PDB entry 4BA1 | X-ray diffraction, 1.80 A resolution | chains A and B of the 3 polymer chains in the assembly

== Chain A ==
Molecule: Probable exosome complex exonuclease 2
Source organism: Sulfolobus solfataricus
Notes: EC 3.1.13.-
Reference sequence: Q9UXC0 (ECX2_SULSO); residue numbers follow UniProt; this construct covers 1-275
Amino-acid sequence (277 residues; numbered -1 to 275; the number before each row is that of its first residue; numbers below 1 keep their minus sign (Gly-1 is residue -1)):
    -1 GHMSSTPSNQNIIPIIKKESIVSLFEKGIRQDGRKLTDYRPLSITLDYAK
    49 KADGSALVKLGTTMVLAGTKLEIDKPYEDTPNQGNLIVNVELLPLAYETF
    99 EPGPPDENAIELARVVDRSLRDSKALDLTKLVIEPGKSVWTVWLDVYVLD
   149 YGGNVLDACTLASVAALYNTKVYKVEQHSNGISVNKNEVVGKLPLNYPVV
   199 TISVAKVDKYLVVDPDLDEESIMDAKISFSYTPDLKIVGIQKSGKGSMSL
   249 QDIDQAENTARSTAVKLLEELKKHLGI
Disordered / not traced: 6, 8, 177-179
Sequence notes: expression tag (-1 to 0)
Swiss-Prot annotation at these positions:
  - mutagenesis: Arg112 (R112E: Abolishes exoribonuclease activity of the complex; when associated with E-116), Arg116 (R116E: Abolishes exoribonuclease activity of the complex; when associated with E-112), Glu218 (E218A: Does not change activity)
Bound ions: Na+: His0, Glu105 (shared with Ile101(B) of chain B)

== Chain B ==
Molecule: Probable exosome complex exonuclease 1
Source organism: Sulfolobus solfataricus
Notes: EC 3.1.13.-
Reference sequence: Q9UXC2 (ECX1_SULSO); residue numbers follow UniProt; this construct covers 1-248
Amino-acid sequence (250 residues; numbered -1 to 248; the number before each row is that of its first residue; numbers below 1 keep their minus sign (Gly-1 is residue -1)):
    -1 GHMREMLQVERPKLILDDGKRTDGRKPDELRSIKIELGVLKNADGSAIFE
    49 MGNTKAIAAVYGPKEMHPRHLSLPDRAVLRVRYHMTPFSTDERKNPAPSR
    99 REIELSKVIREALESAVLVELFPRTAIDVFTEILQADAGSRLVSLMAASL
   149 ALADAGIPMRDLIAGVAVGKADGVIILDLNETEAMWGEADMPIAMMPSLN
   199 QVTLFQLNGSMTPDEFRQAFDLAVKGINIIYNLEREALKSKYVEFKEEGV
Disordered / not traced: -1 to 7, 242-248
Sequence notes: expression tag (-1 to 0); engineered mutation Ala182 (Asp in Q9UXC2)
Swiss-Prot annotation at these positions:
  - mutagenesis: Arg98 (R98E: Abolishes exoribonuclease activity; when associated with E-99), Arg99 (R99E: Abolishes exoribonuclease activity; when associated with E-98)
Bound ions: Na+: Ile101 (shared with His0(A), Glu105(A) of chain A)
What the authors report for this chain:
  - binding site for phosphate ion: Arg99, Gly137, Ser138, Arg139
  - mutagenesis - D182A: abolished catalytic activity (citing earlier work)
  - catalytic residues: Asp188 (proposed by the authors, not directly observed)

== Interface between chain A and chain B ==
Pairs across the interface (87; chain A residue first):
  Gly-1(A) with Pro96(B)
  His0(A) with Arg80(B)
  Met1(A) with Arg78(B); Val79(B); Phe128(B), hydrophobic
  Ser2(A) with Leu77(B); Arg78(B); Val79(B), hydrogen bond (backbone-backbone); Ser104(B); Lys105(B); Arg108(B), hydrogen bond
  Ser3(A) with Leu77(B); Arg78(B); Arg108(B), hydrogen bond (backbone-side chain)
  Thr4(A) with Leu71(B); Val76(B); Leu77(B), hydrogen bond (side chain-backbone); Arg108(B); Glu112(B), hydrogen bond
  Pro5(A) with Leu71(B); Arg108(B)
  Val86(A) with Arg98(B), hydrogen bond (backbone-side chain)
  Asn87(A) with Arg98(B), hydrogen bond
  Glu105(A) with Ile101(B); Lys105(B); Arg108(B), salt bridge
  Asn106(A) with Lys105(B)
  Ile108(A) with Arg98(B); Ile101(B), hydrophobic
  Glu109(A) with Lys105(B), salt bridge
  Ala111(A) with Arg98(B)
  Arg112(A) with Arg98(B); Arg99(B); Glu102(B), salt bridge
  Arg116(A) with Glu102(B), salt bridge; Asn206(B)
  Asp120(A) with Asn206(B); Gly207(B), hydrogen bond (side chain-backbone)
  Leu233(A) with Pro211(B)
  Lys234(A) with Ser208(B); Met209(B)
  Ile235(A) with Ser208(B), hydrogen bond (backbone-side chain); Met209(B), hydrogen bond (backbone-backbone); Pro211(B), hydrophobic; Phe214(B), hydrophobic
  Val236(A) with Gly207(B); Ser208(B)
  Gly237(A) with Leu205(B)
  Ile238(A) with Phe203(B), hydrophobic; Gln204(B); Leu205(B), hydrogen bond (backbone-backbone); Phe214(B), hydrophobic
  Gln239(A) with Glu102(B), hydrogen bond; Val106(B); Phe203(B); Gln204(B), hydrogen bond
  Lys240(A) with Val200(B); Thr201(B), hydrogen bond (side chain-backbone); Phe203(B), hydrogen bond (backbone-backbone)
  Ser241(A) with Glu109(B)
  Gly242(A) with Glu109(B), hydrogen bond (backbone-side chain)
  Lys243(A) with Glu109(B); Glu112(B); Ser113(B), hydrogen bond (backbone-side chain)
  Gly244(A) with Ser113(B)
  Ser245(A) with Ser113(B), hydrogen bond (backbone-side chain); Gln199(B), hydrogen bond; Val200(B)
  Met246(A) with Gln199(B), hydrogen bond (backbone-side chain); Val200(B), hydrogen bond (backbone-backbone)
  Ser247(A) with Asn198(B); Gln199(B)
  Leu248(A) with Met193(B), hydrophobic; Asn198(B); Val200(B), hydrophobic; Phe218(B), hydrophobic; Val222(B), hydrophobic
  Gln249(A) with Asn198(B), hydrogen bond
  Ile251(A) with Val200(B), hydrophobic; Phe203(B), hydrophobic; Phe218(B), hydrophobic
  Asp252(A) with Arg215(B), salt bridge
  Glu255(A) with Phe214(B); Arg215(B), salt bridge
  Asn256(A) with Arg215(B), hydrogen bond
  Arg259(A) with Pro211(B); Arg215(B)
Also at the interface, not in a pair above, chain A (42 interface residues in all): Val113, Ile225, Phe227
Also at the interface, not in a pair above, chain B (40 interface residues in all): Met189, Met194, Leu202, Thr210

== Summary ==
42 residues of chain A and 40 residues of chain B are in contact, with 23 hydrogen bonds and 6 salt bridges.
Among the polar pairs are Glu105(A)-Arg108(B), Glu109(A)-Lys105(B) and Arg112(A)-Glu102(B). The paper reports
the catalytic residue Asp188(B); D182A of chain B abolishes catalytic activity.
Chain A is Probable exosome complex exonuclease 2 and chain B is Probable exosome complex exonuclease 1, both
from Sulfolobus solfataricus; the structure, Archaeal exosome (Rrp4-Rrp41(D182A)-Rrp42) bound to inorganic
phosphate, was determined by X-ray diffraction together with 4BA2 from the same study.
